Entry 7UKH (electron microscopy, 2.33 A resolution); this record covers chains D and K of the 8 polymer chains in the assembly.

Chain D:
Protein: Potassium voltage-gated channel subfamily D member 2
Organism: Homo sapiens
UniProt: Q9NZV8 (KCND2_HUMAN); residue numbers follow UniProt; this construct covers 1-524
Sequence (524 residues; each row starts with the number of its first residue):
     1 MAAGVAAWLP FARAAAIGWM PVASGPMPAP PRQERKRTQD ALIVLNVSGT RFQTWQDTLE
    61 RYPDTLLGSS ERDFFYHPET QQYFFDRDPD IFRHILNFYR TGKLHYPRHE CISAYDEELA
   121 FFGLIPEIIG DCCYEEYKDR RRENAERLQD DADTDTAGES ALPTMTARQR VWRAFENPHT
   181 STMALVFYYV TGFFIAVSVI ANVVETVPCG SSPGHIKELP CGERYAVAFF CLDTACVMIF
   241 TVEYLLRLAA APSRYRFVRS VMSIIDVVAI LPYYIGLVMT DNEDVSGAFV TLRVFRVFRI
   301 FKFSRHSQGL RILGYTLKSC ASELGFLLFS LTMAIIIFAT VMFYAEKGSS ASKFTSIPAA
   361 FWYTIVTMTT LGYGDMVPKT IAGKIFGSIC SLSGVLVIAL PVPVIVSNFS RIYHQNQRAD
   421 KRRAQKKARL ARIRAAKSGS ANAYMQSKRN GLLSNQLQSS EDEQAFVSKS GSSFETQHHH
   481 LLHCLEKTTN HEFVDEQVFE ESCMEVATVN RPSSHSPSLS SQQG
Disordered / not traced: 1-3, 154-424, 452-471, 498-524
Metal / ion sites: Zn2+ site 1: His105, Cys132, Cys133 (shared with 1 residue of chain A); Zn2+ site 2: Cys111 (shared with 3 residues of chain C)
UniProt features mapped onto this chain:
  - region: Ala2 to Met20 (Interaction with KCNIP1, KCNIP2, and other family members), Glu71 to Asp90 (Interaction with KCNIP1), Gln308 to Ala321 (S4-S5 linker), Phe474 to Thr489 (Required for dendritic targeting)
  - motif: Thr370 to Asp375 (Selectivity filter)
  - binding site (Zn(2+)): His105, Cys111, Cys132, Cys133
  - binding site (K(+)): Thr370, Leu371, Gly372, Tyr373
  - modified residue: Thr38 (Phosphothreonine), Ser438 (Phosphoserine)

Chain K:
Protein: Isoform 2 of Kv channel-interacting protein 2
Organism: Homo sapiens
UniProt: Q9NS61 (KCIP2_HUMAN), isoform Q9NS61-2; residue numbers follow UniProt; this construct covers 1-252
Sequence (252 residues; numbered 1 to 252; the number before each row is that of its first residue):
     1 MRGQGRKESL SDSRDLDGSY DQLTGHPPGP TKKALKQRFL KLLPCCGPQA LPSVSENSVD
    61 DEFELSTVCH RPEGLEQLQE QTKFTRKELQ VLYRGFKNEC PSGIVNEENF KQIYSQFFPQ
   121 GDSSTYATFL FNAFDTNHDG SVSFEDFVAG LSVILRGTVD DRLNWAFNLY DLNKDGCITK
   181 EEMLDIMKSI YDMMGKYTYP ALREEAPREH VESFFQKMDR NKDGVVTIEE FIESCQKDEN
   241 IMRSMQLFDN VI
Disordered / not traced: 1-71
Metal / ion sites: Ca2+ site 1: Asp135, Asn137, Asp139, Ser141, Asp146; Ca2+ site 2: Asp171, Asn173, Asp175, Cys177, Glu182; Ca2+ site 3: Asp219, Asn221, Asp223, Val225, Glu230
UniProt features mapped onto this chain:
  - modified residue: Ser9 (Phosphoserine)
  - lipidation (S-palmitoyl cysteine): Cys45, Cys46

Interface between chain D and chain K:
Pairs across the interface (50; chain D residue first):
  Leu66(D) - Lys97(K)
  Glu71(D) - Tyr93(K)  hydrogen bond
  Glu71(D) - Lys97(K)  salt bridge
  Asp73(D) - Leu75(K)
  Asp73(D) - Gln90(K)  hydrogen bond (backbone-side chain)
  Phe74(D) - Leu75(K)  hydrophobic
  Phe74(D) - Leu78(K)  hydrophobic
  Phe74(D) - Leu89(K)
  Phe74(D) - Gln90(K)
  Phe74(D) - Tyr93(K)  hydrophobic
  Phe74(D) - Phe144(K)  hydrophobic
  Phe75(D) - Tyr93(K)  hydrophobic
  Tyr76(D) - Gln90(K)  hydrogen bond (backbone-side chain)
  Glu79(D) - Lys87(K)  salt bridge
  Ala120(D) - Pro101(K)
  Phe121(D) - Lys97(K)  hydrogen bond (backbone-side chain)
  Phe121(D) - Pro101(K)
  Lys437(D) - Pro119(K)
  Ser440(D) - Pro119(K)
  Ala441(D) - Gln120(K)
  Tyr444(D) - Gln120(K)
  Phe474(D) - Phe117(K)  hydrophobic
  Gln477(D) - Ile252(K)
  His478(D) - Phe117(K)  hydrogen bond (side chain-backbone)
  His480(D) - Phe248(K)
  Leu482(D) - Phe117(K)
  Leu482(D) - Gln120(K)
  Leu485(D) - Phe118(K)  hydrophobic
  Leu485(D) - Met193(K)  hydrophobic
  Thr488(D) - Ile190(K)
  Thr488(D) - His210(K)
  Thr489(D) - Ile190(K)
  Thr489(D) - Tyr191(K)  hydrogen bond (backbone-side chain)
  Thr489(D) - Met194(K)  hydrogen bond
  His491(D) - Tyr191(K)
  His491(D) - Met194(K)
  His491(D) - Thr198(K)
  His491(D) - Pro200(K)
  His491(D) - Ala201(K)
  Glu492(D) - Met194(K)
  Glu492(D) - Thr198(K)  hydrogen bond (backbone-side chain)
  Glu492(D) - Tyr199(K)  hydrogen bond (backbone-backbone)
  Phe493(D) - Gln120(K)
  Phe493(D) - Met193(K)
  Phe493(D) - Met194(K)
  Val494(D) - Tyr197(K)
  Val494(D) - Thr198(K)
  Val494(D) - Tyr199(K)  hydrophobic
  Asp495(D) - Tyr197(K)  hydrogen bond (backbone-side chain)
  Glu496(D) - Tyr197(K)
Interface residues without a listed pair, chain D (33 interface residues in all): Arg87, Glu117, Leu481, Cys484, Glu486, Asn490
Interface residues without a listed pair, chain K (33 interface residues in all): Glu73, Gly74, Arg86, Asn98, Ser102, Gln116, Gly121, Ala206

Overview:
Chain D and chain K each contribute 33 residues to their interface; the contacts include 10 hydrogen bonds and
2 salt bridges. Polar contacts include Glu71(D)-Lys97(K), Glu79(D)-Lys87(K) and Glu71(D)-Tyr93(K). From
UniProt: 4 Zn2+-binding residues and 4 K+-binding residues on chain D.
Chain D is Potassium voltage-gated channel subfamily D member 2 and chain K is Isoform 2 of Kv
channel-interacting protein 2, both from Homo sapiens; the structure, Human Kv4.2-KChIP2-DPP6 channel complex
in an open state, intracellular region, was determined by electron microscopy.
